9BJ4 - chains B and E of the 9 polymer chains in the assembly; structure by electron microscopy, 3.40 A resolution.

== Chain B ==
Molecule: Spike glycoprotein
Organism: Severe acute respiratory syndrome coronavirus 2
UniProt: P0DTC2 (SPIKE_SARS2); residues 1-1208 here = UniProt positions 1-1208
Sequence (1288 residues; row label = number of the first residue in the row):
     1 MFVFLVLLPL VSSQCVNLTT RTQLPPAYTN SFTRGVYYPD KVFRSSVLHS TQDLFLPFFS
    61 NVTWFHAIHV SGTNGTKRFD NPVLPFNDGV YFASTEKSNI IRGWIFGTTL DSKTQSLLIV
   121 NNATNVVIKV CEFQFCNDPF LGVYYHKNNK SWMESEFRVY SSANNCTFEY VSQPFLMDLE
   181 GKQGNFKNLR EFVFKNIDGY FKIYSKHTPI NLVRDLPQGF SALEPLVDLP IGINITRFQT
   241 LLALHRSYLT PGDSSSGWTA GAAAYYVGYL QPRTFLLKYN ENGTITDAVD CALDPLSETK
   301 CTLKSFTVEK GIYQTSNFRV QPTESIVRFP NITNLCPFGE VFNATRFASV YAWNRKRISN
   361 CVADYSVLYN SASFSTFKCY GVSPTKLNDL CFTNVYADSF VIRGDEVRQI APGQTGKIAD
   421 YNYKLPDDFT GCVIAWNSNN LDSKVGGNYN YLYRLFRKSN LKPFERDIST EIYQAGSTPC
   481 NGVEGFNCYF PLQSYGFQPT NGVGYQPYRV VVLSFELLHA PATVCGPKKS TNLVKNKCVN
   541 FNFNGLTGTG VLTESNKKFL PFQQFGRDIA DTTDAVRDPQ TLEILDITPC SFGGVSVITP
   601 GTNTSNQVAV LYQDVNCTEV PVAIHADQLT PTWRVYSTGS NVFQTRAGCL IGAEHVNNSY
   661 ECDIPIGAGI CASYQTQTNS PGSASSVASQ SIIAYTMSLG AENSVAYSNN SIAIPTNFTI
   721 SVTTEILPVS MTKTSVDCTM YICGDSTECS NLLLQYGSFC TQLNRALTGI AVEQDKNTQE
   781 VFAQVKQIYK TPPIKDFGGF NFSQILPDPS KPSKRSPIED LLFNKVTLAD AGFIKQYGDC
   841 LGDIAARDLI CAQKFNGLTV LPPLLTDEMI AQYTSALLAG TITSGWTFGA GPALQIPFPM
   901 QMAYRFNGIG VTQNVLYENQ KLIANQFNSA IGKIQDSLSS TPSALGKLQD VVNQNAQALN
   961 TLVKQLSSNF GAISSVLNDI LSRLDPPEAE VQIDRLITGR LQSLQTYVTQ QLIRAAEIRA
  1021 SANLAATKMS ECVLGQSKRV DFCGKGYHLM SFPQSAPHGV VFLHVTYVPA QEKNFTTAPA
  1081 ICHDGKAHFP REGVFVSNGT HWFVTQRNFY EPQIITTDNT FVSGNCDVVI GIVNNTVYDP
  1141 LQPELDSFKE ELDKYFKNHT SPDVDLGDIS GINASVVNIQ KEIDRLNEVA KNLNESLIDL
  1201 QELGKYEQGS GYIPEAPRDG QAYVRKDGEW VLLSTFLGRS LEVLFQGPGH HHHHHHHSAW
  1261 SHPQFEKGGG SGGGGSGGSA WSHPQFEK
Disordered / not traced: 1-26, 70-79, 144-164, 173-185, 246-262, 621-640, 677-688, 828-853, 1148-1288
Cystine bridges: Cys131-Cys166, Cys291-Cys301, Cys336-Cys361, Cys379-Cys432, Cys391-Cys525, Cys480-Cys488, Cys538-Cys590, Cys617-Cys649, Cys662-Cys671, Cys738-Cys760, Cys743-Cys749, Cys1032-Cys1043, Cys1082-Cys1126
Covalent attachments: N-acetylglucosamine (NAG) linked to Asn343
Differences from the reference sequence: engineered mutation Gly682 (Arg in P0DTC2), Ser683 (Arg in P0DTC2), Ser685 (Arg in P0DTC2), Pro817 (Phe in P0DTC2), Pro892 (Ala in P0DTC2), Pro899 (Ala in P0DTC2), Pro942 (Ala in P0DTC2), Pro986 (Lys in P0DTC2), Pro987 (Val in P0DTC2); expression tag (1209-1288)
UniProt features mapped onto this chain:
  - region: Asn280 to Cys301 (Putative superantigen), Arg403 to Asp405 (Integrin-binding motif), Asn448 to Phe456 (Immunodominant HLA epitope recognized by the CD8+), Pro681, Ala684 (Putative superantigen), Ser816 to Tyr837 (Fusion peptide 1), Lys835 to Phe855 (Fusion peptide 2), Asp1163 to Glu1202 (Heptad repeat 2)
  - site: Arg815, Ser816 (Cleavage)
  - glycosylation: Asn17 (N-linked (GlcNAc...) (complex) asparagine), Asn61 (N-linked (GlcNAc...) (hybrid) asparagine), Asn74 (N-linked (GlcNAc...) (complex) asparagine), Asn122 (N-linked (GlcNAc...) (hybrid) asparagine), Asn149 (N-linked (GlcNAc...) (complex) asparagine), Asn165 (N-linked (GlcNAc...) (complex) asparagine), Asn234 (N-linked (GlcNAc...) (high mannose) asparagine), Asn282 (N-linked (GlcNAc...) (complex) asparagine), Thr323 (O-linked (GalNAc) threonine), Ser325 (O-linked (HexNAc...) serine), Asn331 (N-linked (GlcNAc...) (complex) asparagine), Asn343 (N-linked (GlcNAc...) (complex) asparagine), Asn603 (N-linked (GlcNAc...) (hybrid) asparagine), Asn616 (N-linked (GlcNAc...) (complex) asparagine), Asn657 (N-linked (GlcNAc...) (complex) asparagine), Thr676 (O-linked (GlcNAc...) threonine), Thr678 (O-linked (GlcNAc...) threonine), Asn709 (N-linked (GlcNAc...) (high mannose) asparagine), Asn717 (N-linked (GlcNAc...) (hybrid) asparagine), Asn801 (N-linked (GlcNAc...) (hybrid) asparagine) and 6 more in UniProt
  - natural variant: Leu5 (L5F: In strain: Iota/B.1.526), Ser13 (S13I: In strain: Epsilon/B.1.427/B.1.429), Leu18 (L18F: In strain: Beta/B.1.351, Gamma/P.1 and 1 more), Thr19 (T19I: In strain: Omicron/BQ.1.1, Omicron/XBB.1.5 and 1 more; T19R: In strain: Delta/B.1.617.2, Omicron/BA.2 and 4 more), Thr20 (T20N: In strain: Gamma/P.1), Leu24 to Ala27 (sequence variant, change not given here; In strain: Omicron/BA.2, Omicron/BA.2.12.1 and 6 more), Pro26 (P26S: In strain: Gamma/P.1), Gln52 (Q52H: In strain: Omicron/EG.5.1), Ala67 (A67V: In strain: Eta/B.1.525, Omicron/BA.1), His69 to Val70 (deletion: In strain: Alpha/B.1.1.7, Eta/B.1.525 and 5 more), Gly75 (G75V: In strain: Lambda/C.37), Thr76 (T76I: In strain: Lambda/C.37), 82 further natural variant entries in UniProt
  - mutagenesis: His69 to Val70 (Increased incorporation of cleaved spike into virions), Asn121 (N121Q: Partial loss of biliverdin affinity), Arg190 (R190K: Partial loss of biliverdin affinity), Asn234 (N234Q: Increased resistance to neutralizing antibodies), Asn331 (N331Q: Reduced viral infectivity), Asn343 (N343Q: Reduced viral infectivity), Leu452 (L452R: Increased resistance to neutralizing antibodies. Decreases HLA binding to NF9 epitope. Increased binding affinity to human ACE2), Tyr453 (Y453F: Decreased HLA binding to NF9 epitope. Increased binding affinity to human ACE2), Ala475 (A475V: Increased resistance to neutralizing antibodies), Val483 (V483A: Increased resistance to neutralizing antibodies), Glu484 (E484D: Increased replication in human TMEM106B overexpressing cells), Phe490 (F490L: Increased resistance to neutralizing antibodies and human covalescent sera neutralization), 12 further mutagenesis entries in UniProt
From the paper describing this entry:
  - post-translational modification sites: Asn343
  - mutagenesis - P85DEL, N87I, R237Y: abolished binding to C1596

== Chain E ==
Molecule: C952 Light Chain
Organism: Homo sapiens
Sequence (237 residues; numbered -18 to 219; 1 number in that range is skipped by the numbering (no residue carries it; nothing is unmodelled there); the number before each row is that of its first residue; numbers below 1 keep their minus sign (Met-18 is residue -18)):
   -18 MGWSCIILFL VATATGSWAQ SVLTQPPS
    11 VSGAPGQRVT ISCTGSSSNI GAGFDVHWYQ QLPGTAPKLL IYGNNNRPSG VPDRFSGSKS
    71 ATSASLAITG LQAEDEADYY CQSSDSSLSG LYVFGTGTNV IVLGQPKAAP SVTLFPPSSE
   131 ELQANKATLV CLISDFYPGA VTVAWKADSS PVKAGVETTT PSKQSNNKYA ASSYLSLTPE
   191 QWKSHRSYSC QVTHEGSTVE KTVAPTECS
Disordered / not traced: -18 to 1, 114-219
Cystine bridges: Cys23-Cys91

== Interface between chain B and chain E ==
Contacting residue pairs (11; chain B residue first):
  Asn343(B) with Leu98(E)
  Ala344(B) with Ser96(E); Leu98(E)
  Thr345(B) with Phe34(E); Asp95(E); Ser96(E), hydrogen bond (backbone-backbone); Ser97(E); Leu98(E)
  Arg346(B) with Ala32(E); Gly33(E); Phe34(E)
Other interface residues (no listed pair), chain E (8 interface residues in all): Leu101

== In short ==
The interface between chain B and chain E involves 4 residues on one side and 8 on the other, with 1 hydrogen
bond. Its one hydrogen bond, Thr345(B)-Ser96(E), is backbone to backbone. Covalently linked
N-acetylglucosamine: at Asn343(B). From the paper: P85DEL, N87I and R237Y of chain B abolish binding to C1596;
a modification site at Asn343(B).
Here chain B is Spike glycoprotein (Severe acute respiratory syndrome coronavirus 2) and chain E is C952 Light
Chain (Homo sapiens). Entry 9BJ4 (Structure of the SARS-CoV-2 S 6P trimer complex with the human neutralizing
antibody Fab fragment, C952) was determined by electron microscopy (same publication as 9BJ2).
